7CKX - chains A and R of the 5 polymer chains in the assembly; structure by electron microscopy, 3.54 A resolution.

Chain A:
Protein: Guanine nucleotide-binding protein G(s) subunit alpha isoforms short
Organism: Homo sapiens
UniProt: P63092 (GNAS2_HUMAN); residue numbers follow UniProt; this construct covers 1-394
Amino-acid sequence (394 residues; each row starts with the number of its first residue):
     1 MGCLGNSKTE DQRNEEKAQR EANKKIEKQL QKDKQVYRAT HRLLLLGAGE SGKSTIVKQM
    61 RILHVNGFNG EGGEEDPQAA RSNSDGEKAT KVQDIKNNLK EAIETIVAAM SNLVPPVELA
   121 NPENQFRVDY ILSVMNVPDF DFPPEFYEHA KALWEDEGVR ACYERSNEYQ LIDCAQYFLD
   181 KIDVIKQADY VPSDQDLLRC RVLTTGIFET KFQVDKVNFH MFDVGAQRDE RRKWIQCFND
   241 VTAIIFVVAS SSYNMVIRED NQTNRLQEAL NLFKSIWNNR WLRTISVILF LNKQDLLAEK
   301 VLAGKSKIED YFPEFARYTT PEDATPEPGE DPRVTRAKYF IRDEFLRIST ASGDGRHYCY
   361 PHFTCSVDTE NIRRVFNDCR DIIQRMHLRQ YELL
Unresolved in the structure: 1-10, 64-204, 256-262
Construct notes: engineered mutation Thr205 (Ser in P63092), Ala226 (Gly in P63092), Ser366 (Ala in P63092)

Chain R:
Protein: D(1A) dopamine receptor
Organism: Homo sapiens
UniProt: P21728 (DRD1_HUMAN); residue numbers follow UniProt; this construct covers 1-446
Amino-acid sequence (453 residues; row label = number of the first residue in the row; numbers below 1 keep their minus sign (Asp-6 is residue -6)):
    -6 DYKDDDAMRT LNTSAMDGTG LVVERDFSVR ILTACFLSLL ILSTLLGNTL VCAAVIRFRH
    54 LRSKVTNFFV ISLAVSDLLV AVLVMPWKAV AEIAGFWPFG SFCNIWVAFD IMCSTASILN
   114 LCVISVDRYW AISSPFRYER KMTPKAAFIL ISVAWTLSVL ISFIPVQLSW HKAKPTSPSD
   174 GNATSLAETI DNCDSSLSRT YAISSSVISF YIPVAIMIVT YTRIYRIAQK QIRRIAALER
   234 AAVHAKNCQT TTGNGKPVEC SQPESSFKMS FKRETKVLKT LSVIMGVFVC CWLPFFILNC
   294 ILPFCGSGET QPFCIDSNTF DVFVWFGWAN SSLNPIIYAF NADFRKAFST LLGCYRLCPA
   354 TNNAIETVSI NNNGAAMFSS HHEPRGSISK ECNLVYLIPH AVGSSEDLKK EEAAGIARPL
   414 EKLSPALSVI LDYDTDVSLE KIQPITQNGQ HPT
Unresolved in the structure: -6 to 19, 166-184, 238-262, 299-306, 345-446
Construct notes: expression tag (-6 to 0)
Disulfides: Cys96-Cys186, Cys298-Cys307
Residues lining bound ligands: G3O ((1R,3S)-3-(1-adamantyl)-1-(aminomethyl)-3,4-dihydro-1H-isochromene-5,6-diol): Val100, Asp103, Ile104, Ser107, Ser188, Leu190, Ser198, Ser199, Ser202, Trp285, Phe288, Phe289, Asn292, Phe313, Val317, Trp321
What the authors report for this chain:
  - binding site for G3O: Asp103, Leu190, Ser198, Ser202, Phe288, Asn292, Phe313
  - mutagenesis - F129A, F129L (11-fold): decreased signaling with Guanine nucleotide-binding protein G(s) subunit alpha isoforms short (chain A)

How chain A and chain R interact:
Residue-residue contacts (58):
  Arg38(A) with Ser56(R), hydrogen bond (side chain-backbone); Lys57(R); Glu132(R); Pro137(R)
  Ala39(A) with Glu132(R)
  His41(A) with Phe129(R)
  Lys216(A) with Arg133(R)
  Val217(A) with Phe129(R), hydrophobic
  Phe219(A) with Phe129(R), hydrophobic
  Asp323(A) with Ala230(R)
  Arg342(A) with Leu231(R); Ala234(R)
  Asp343(A) with Ala234(R); Ala235(R)
  Leu346(A) with Leu231(R), hydrophobic; Ala235(R)
  Thr350(A) with Ala235(R)
  Tyr358(A) with Ile228(R), hydrophobic; Arg266(R), hydrogen bond
  Cys359(A) with Leu231(R)
  Phe376(A) with Phe129(R), hydrophobic
  Cys379(A) with Phe129(R)
  Arg380(A) with Ser126(R), hydrogen bond (side chain-backbone); Ser127(R); Pro128(R); Phe129(R)
  Asp381(A) with Gln224(R), hydrogen bond; Arg227(R), salt bridge
  Ile383(A) with Pro128(R), hydrophobic; Phe129(R), hydrophobic
  Gln384(A) with Ile125(R), hydrogen bond (side chain-backbone); Ser126(R), hydrogen bond (side chain-backbone); Pro128(R); Ile220(R); Gln224(R), hydrogen bond
  Arg385(A) with Gln224(R), hydrogen bond; Arg227(R); Ile228(R)
  His387(A) with Ala124(R), hydrogen bond (side chain-backbone); Ile125(R); Tyr131(R)
  Leu388(A) with Ile125(R), hydrophobic; Gln224(R)
  Gln390(A) with Thr59(R); Asn334(R), hydrogen bond (backbone-side chain)
  Tyr391(A) with Thr59(R), hydrogen bond; Arg121(R)
  Glu392(A) with Lys269(R), salt bridge; Thr273(R), hydrogen bond (backbone-side chain)
  Leu393(A) with Arg121(R); Ile217(R), hydrophobic; Ala221(R); Val270(R); Thr273(R); Leu274(R), hydrophobic
  Leu394(A) with Ile225(R); Arg266(R), hydrogen bond (backbone-side chain); Lys269(R)
Interface residues without a listed pair, chain A (34 interface residues in all): Lys34, Asp215, Pro321, Arg347, Gly355, Tyr360, Pro361
Interface residues without a listed pair, chain R (35 interface residues in all): Val58, Asp120, Glu232, His237

Summary:
The interface between chain A and chain R involves 34 residues on one side and 35 on the other; the contacts
include 13 hydrogen bonds and 2 salt bridges. Among the polar pairs are Asp381(A)-Arg227(R),
Glu392(A)-Lys269(R) and Arg38(A)-Ser56(R). The paper reports a binding site for G3O at Asp103(R), Leu190(R)
and Ser198(R) among others; F129A and F129L of chain R reduce signaling with Guanine nucleotide-binding
protein G(s) subunit alpha isoforms short (chain A).
Here chain A is Guanine nucleotide-binding protein G(s) subunit alpha isoforms short and chain R is D(1A)
dopamine receptor, both from Homo sapiens. Entry 7CKX (Cryo-EM structure of A77636 bound dopamine receptor
DRD1-Gs signaling complex) was determined by electron microscopy together with 7CKW, 7CKY, 7CKZ and 7CRH from
the same study.
